8AYM - chains I and C of the 6 polymer chains in the assembly; structure by electron microscopy, 3.30 A resolution.

== Chain I ==
Protein: Voltage-dependent calcium channel gamma-8 subunit
From: Rattus norvegicus
Reference sequence: Q8VHW5 (CCG8_RAT); residue numbers follow UniProt; this construct covers 2-417
Chain sequence (423 residues; numbered 1 to 423; the number before each row is that of its first residue):
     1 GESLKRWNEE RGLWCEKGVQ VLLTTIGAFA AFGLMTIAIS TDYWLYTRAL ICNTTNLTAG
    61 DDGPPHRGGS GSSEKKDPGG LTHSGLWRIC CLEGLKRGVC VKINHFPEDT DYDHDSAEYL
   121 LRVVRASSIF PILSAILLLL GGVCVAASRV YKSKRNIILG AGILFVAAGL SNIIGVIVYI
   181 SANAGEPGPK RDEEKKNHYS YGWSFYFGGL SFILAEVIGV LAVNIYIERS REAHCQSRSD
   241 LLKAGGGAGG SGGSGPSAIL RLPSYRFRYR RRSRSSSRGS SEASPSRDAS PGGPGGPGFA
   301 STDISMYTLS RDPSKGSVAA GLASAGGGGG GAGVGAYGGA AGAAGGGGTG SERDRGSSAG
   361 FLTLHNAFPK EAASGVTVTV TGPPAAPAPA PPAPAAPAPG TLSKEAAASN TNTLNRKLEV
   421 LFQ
Disordered / not traced: 1-15, 54-78, 187-195, 235-423
Construct notes: expression tag (1, 418-423)
Disulfide bonds: Cys52-Cys91, Cys90-Cys100
Residues lining bound ligands: XVD (6-[2-chloro-6-(trifluoromethoxy)phenyl]-1H-benzimidazol-2-ol): Met35, Trp44, Asn172, Ile173, Val176, Ile180, Phe205, Tyr206, Gly208, Gly209
Swiss-Prot annotation at these positions:
  - modified residue (Phosphoserine): Ser251, Ser254
From the paper describing this entry:
  - binding site for XVD: Asn172, Val176, Phe205, Gly209
  - specificity-determining residues: Val176, Gly209 (citing earlier work)

== Chain C ==
Protein: Isoform Flip of Glutamate receptor 1
From: Rattus norvegicus
Reference sequence: P19490 (GRIA1_RAT), isoform P19490-2; the construct has insertions or renumbered stretches relative to UniProt, so the offset changes along the chain: -25 to -7 = UniProt 1-19; 2-889 = UniProt 20-907
Chain sequence (915 residues; numbered -25 to 889; the number before each row is that of its first residue; numbers below 1 keep their minus sign (Met-25 is residue -25)):
   -25 MPYIFAFFCT GFLGAVVGAD YKDDDDKNFP NNIQIGGLFP NQQSQEHAAF RFALSQLTEP
    35 PKLLPQIDIV NISDSFEMTY RFCSQFSKGV YAIFGFYERR TVNMLTSFCG ALHVCFITPS
    95 FPVDTSNQFV LQLRPELQEA LISIIDHYKW QTFVYIYDAD RGLSVLQRVL DTAAEKNWQV
   155 TAVNILTTTE EGYRMLFQDL EKKKERLVVV DCESERLNAI LGQIVKLEKN GIGYHYILAN
   215 LGFMDIDLNK FKESGANVTG FQLVNYTDTI PARIMQQWRT SDSRDHTRVD WKRPKYTSAL
   275 TYDGVKVMAE AFQSLRRQRI DISRRGNAGD CLANPAVPWG QGIDIQRALQ QVRFEGLTGN
   335 VQFNEKGRRT NYTLHVIEMK HDGIRKIGYW NEDDKFVPAA TDAQAGGDNS SVQNRTYIVT
   395 TILEDPYVML KKNANQFEGN DRYEGYCVEL AAEIAKHVGY SYRLEIVSDG KYGARDPDTK
   455 AWNGMVGELV YGRADVAVAP LTITLVREEV IDFSKPFMSL GISIMIKKPQ KSKPGVFSFL
   515 DPLAYEIWMC IVFAYIGVSV VLFLVSRFSP YEWHSEEFEE GRDQTTSDQS NEFGIFNSLW
   575 FSLGAFMQQG CDISPRSLSG RIVGGVWWFF TLIIISSYTA NLAAFLTVER MVSPIESAED
   635 LAKQTEIAYG TLEAGSTKEF FRRSKIAVFE KMWTYMKSAE PSVFVRTTEE GMIRVRKSKG
   695 KYAYLLESTM NEYIEQRKPC DTMKVGGNLD SKGYGIATPK GSALRGPVNL AVLKLSEQGV
   755 LDKLKSKWWY DKGECGSKDS GSKDKTSALS LSNVAGVFYI LIGGLGLAML VALIEFCYKS
   815 RSESKRMKGF CLIPQQSINE AIRTSTLPRN SGAGASGGGG SGENGRVVSQ DFPKSMQSIP
   875 CMSHSSGMPL GATGL
Disordered / not traced: -25 to 387, 550-563, 816-889
Construct notes: insertion (-6 to 1)
Disulfide bonds: Cys714-Cys769
Residues lining bound ligands:
  - XVD (6-[2-chloro-6-(trifluoromethoxy)phenyl]-1H-benzimidazol-2-ol): Tyr519, Glu520, Met523, Cys524, Phe527
  - ZK1 ({[7-morpholin-4-yl-2,3-dioxo-6-(trifluoromethyl)-3,4-dihydroquinoxalin-1(2H)-yl]methyl}phosphonic acid): Glu398, Tyr401, Tyr446, Pro474, Leu475, Thr476, Arg481, Gly649, Ser650, Thr651, Thr682, Leu700, Glu701, Thr703, Met704, Tyr728
Swiss-Prot annotation at these positions:
  - motif: Ala886 to Leu889 (PDZ-binding)
  - binding site (L-glutamate): Pro474, Thr476, Arg481, Ser650, Thr651, Glu701
  - modified residue (Phosphoserine): Ser627, Ser692, Ser831, Ser845
  - lipidation (S-palmitoyl cysteine): Cys585, Cys811
  - glycosylation (N-linked (GlcNAc...) asparagine): Asn45, Asn231, Asn239, Asn345, Asn383, Asn388
From the paper describing this entry:
  - binding site for XVD: Tyr519, Met523, Phe527

== Interface between chain I and chain C ==
Contacting residue pairs (16; chain I residue first):
  Val166(I) with Val534(C), hydrophobic; Val535(C), hydrophobic
  Ile173(I) with Phe527(C), hydrophobic
  Tyr199(I) with Glu520(C), hydrogen bond
  Tyr201(I) with Glu520(C), hydrogen bond
  Phe212(I) with Phe527(C), hydrophobic
  Glu216(I) with Gly531(C); Val534(C)
  Val223(I) with Phe537(C), hydrophobic; Leu538(C), hydrophobic; Arg541(C)
  Asn224(I) with Phe537(C)
  Tyr226(I) with Phe542(C)
  Ile227(I) with Arg541(C)
  Arg231(I) with Trp547(C), hydrogen bond (side chain-backbone); His548(C)
Other interface residues (no listed pair), chain I (18 interface residues in all): Leu159, Ile163, Ile177, Ile180, Gly209, Ile213, Val220
Other interface residues (no listed pair), chain C (15 interface residues in all): Cys524, Ile530, Pro544, Ile569

== Summary ==
18 residues of chain I face 15 of chain C across their interface; the contacts include 3 hydrogen bonds. Among
the polar pairs are Tyr199(I)-Glu520(C), Tyr201(I)-Glu520(C) and Arg231(I)-Trp547(C). The paper reports a
binding site for XVD at Asn172(I), Val176(I) and Tyr519(C) among others; specificity determinants Val176(I)
and Gly209(I).
Chain I is Voltage-dependent calcium channel gamma-8 subunit and chain C is Isoform Flip of Glutamate receptor
1, both from Rattus norvegicus; the structure, Resting state GluA1/A2 AMPA receptor in complex with TARP gamma
8 and ligand JNJ-55511118, was determined by electron microscopy, deposited together with 8AYL, 8AYN and 8AYO.
